PDB entry 9IYB | electron microscopy, 2.82 A resolution | chains B and E of the 5 polymer chains in the assembly

Chain B:
Molecule: Guanine nucleotide-binding protein G(i) subunit alpha-1
Organism: Homo sapiens
UniProtKB: P63096 (GNAI1_HUMAN); numbering as in UniProt (aligned over 1-354)
Chain sequence (354 residues; row label = number of the first residue in the row):
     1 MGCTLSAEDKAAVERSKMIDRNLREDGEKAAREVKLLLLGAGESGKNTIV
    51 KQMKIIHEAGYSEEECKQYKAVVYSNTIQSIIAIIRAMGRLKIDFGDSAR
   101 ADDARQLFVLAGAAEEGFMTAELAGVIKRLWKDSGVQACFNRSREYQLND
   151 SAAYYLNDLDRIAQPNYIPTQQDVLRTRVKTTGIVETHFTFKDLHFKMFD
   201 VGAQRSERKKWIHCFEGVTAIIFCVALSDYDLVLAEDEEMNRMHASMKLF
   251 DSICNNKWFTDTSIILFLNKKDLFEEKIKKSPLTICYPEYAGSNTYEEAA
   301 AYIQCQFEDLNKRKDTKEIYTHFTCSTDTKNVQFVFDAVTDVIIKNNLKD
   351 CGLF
Unresolved in the structure: 1-3, 58-180, 236-238
Differences from the reference sequence: engineered mutation Asn47 (Ser in P63096), Ala203 (Gly in P63096), Ala245 (Glu in P63096), Ser326 (Ala in P63096)
Swiss-Prot annotation at these positions:
  - region: Lys35 to Lys46, Thr48 (G1 motif), Asp173 to Thr181 (G2 motif), Phe196 to Gly202, Gln204, Arg205 (G3 motif), Ile265 to Asp272 (G4 motif), Thr324, Cys325, Thr327 to Thr329 (G5 motif)
  - binding site (GTP): Glu43 to Lys46, Thr48, Ser151, Leu175 to Thr181, Asp200 to Gly202, Gln204, Asn269 to Asp272
  - binding site (Mg(2+)): Thr181
  - modified residue: Arg178 (ADP-ribosylarginine), Gln204 (Deamidated glutamine), Cys351 (ADP-ribosylcysteine)
  - lipidation: Gly2 (N-myristoyl glycine), Cys3 (S-palmitoyl cysteine)
  - natural variant: Gly40 (G40C: In NEDHISB; G40R: In NEDHISB), Gly45 (G45D: In NEDHISB), Thr48 (T48I: In NEDHISB; T48K: In NEDHISB), Gln52 (Q52P: In NEDHISB), Ser75 (deletion: In NEDHISB; uncertain significance), Gln172 (deletion: In NEDHISB), Asp173 (D173V: In NEDHISB), Glu186 to Phe189 (deletion: In NEDHISB; uncertain significance), Cys224 (C224Y: In NEDHISB), Lys270 (K270N: In NEDHISB; K270R: In NEDHISB), Asp272 (D272G: In NEDHISB), Val332 (V332E: In NEDHISB; uncertain significance)
  - mutagenesis: Gly42 (G42R: Abolishes switch to an activated conformation and dissociation from beta and gamma subunits upon GTP binding. Abolishes interaction with RGS family members), Glu116 (E116L: Enhances interaction (inactive GDP-bound) with RGS14), Gln147 (Q147L: Enhances interaction (inactive GDP-bound) with RGS14)

Chain E:
Molecule: scFv16
Organism: Rattus norvegicus
Notes: antibody fragment or engineered binder
Chain sequence (248 residues; row label = number of the first residue in the row; note: 16 numbers in that range are skipped by the numbering (no residue carries them; nothing is unmodelled there); a row labelled like 120A-120Q holds insertion residues (120A, then the next letters in order)):
     1 MVQLVESGGGLVQPGGSRKLSCSASGFAFSSFGMHWVRQAPEKGLEWVAY
    51 ISSGSGTIYYADTVKGRFTISRDDPKNTLFLQMTSLRSEDTAMYYCVRSI
   101 YYYGSSPFDFWGQGTTLTVS
120A-120Q AGGGGSGGGGSGGGGSA
   137 DIVMTQATSSVPVTPGESVSISCRSSKSLLHSNGNTYLYWFLQRPGQSPQ
   187 LLIYRMSNLASGVPDRFSGSGSGTAFTLTISRLEAEDVGVYYCMQHLEYP
   237 LTFGAGTKLEL
Unresolved in the structure: 1, 120A-120Q

Chain B / chain E interface:
Pairs across the interface (19; chain B residue first):
  Thr4(B) - His167(E)  hydrogen bond (backbone-side chain)
  Ser6(B) - His167(E)
  Ser6(B) - Tyr173(E)  hydrogen bond
  Ala7(B) - His232(E)
  Ala7(B) - Leu233(E)
  Ala7(B) - Tyr235(E)
  Glu8(B) - Tyr101(E)
  Glu8(B) - Tyr173(E)
  Glu8(B) - Tyr175(E)  hydrogen bond
  Glu8(B) - Arg191(E)  salt bridge
  Glu8(B) - His232(E)  salt bridge
  Asp9(B) - Asn169(E)
  Ala11(B) - Tyr101(E)  hydrophobic
  Glu14(B) - Ser52(E)  hydrogen bond
  Glu14(B) - Gly56(E)
  Glu14(B) - Thr57(E)  hydrogen bond
  Arg15(B) - Tyr101(E)
  Met18(B) - Ser53(E)  hydrogen bond
  Met18(B) - Gly54(E)
Interface residues without a listed pair, chain B (11 interface residues in all): Leu5, Ala12
Interface residues without a listed pair, chain E (17 interface residues in all): Ile100, Tyr102, Pro107

Summary:
The interface between chain B and chain E involves 11 residues on one side and 17 on the other; the contacts
include 6 hydrogen bonds and 2 salt bridges. Polar pairs include Glu8(B)-Arg191(E), Glu8(B)-His232(E) and
Thr4(B)-His167(E).
Here chain B is Guanine nucleotide-binding protein G(i) subunit alpha-1 (Homo sapiens) and chain E is scFv16
(Rattus norvegicus). Entry 9IYB (Cryo-EM Structure of the Prostaglandin D2 Receptor 2-PGD2 Coupled to G
Protein) was determined by electron microscopy, deposited together with 8XXU and 8XXV.
